6VJS - chains A and C of the 6 polymer chains in the assembly; structure by X-ray diffraction, 4.02 A resolution (low resolution: residue-level contacts below are approximate; hydrogen-bond / salt-bridge calls are withheld).

# Chain A
Molecule: DNA-directed RNA polymerase subunit alpha
Source organism: Escherichia coli
Notes: EC 2.7.7.6
UniProt: P0A7Z4 (RPOA_ECOLI); numbering as in UniProt (aligned over 1-329)
Amino-acid sequence (329 residues; numbered 1 to 329; the number before each row is that of its first residue):
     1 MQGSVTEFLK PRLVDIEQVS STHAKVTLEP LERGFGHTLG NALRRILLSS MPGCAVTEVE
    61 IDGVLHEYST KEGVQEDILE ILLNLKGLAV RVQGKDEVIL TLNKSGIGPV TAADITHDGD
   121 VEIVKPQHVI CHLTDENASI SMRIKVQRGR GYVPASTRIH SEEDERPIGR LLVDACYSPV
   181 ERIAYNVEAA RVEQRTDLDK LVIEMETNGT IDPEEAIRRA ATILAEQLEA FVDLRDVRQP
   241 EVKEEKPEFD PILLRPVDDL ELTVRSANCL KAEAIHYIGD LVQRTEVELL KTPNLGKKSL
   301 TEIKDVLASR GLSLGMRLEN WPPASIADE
Not modelled in the structure: 235-329
Swiss-Prot annotation at these positions:
  - region: Glu162 to Glu165 (Required for interaction with Crp at class II promoters)
  - modified residue: Arg265 (ADP-ribosylarginine), Lys297 (N6-acetyllysine), Lys298 (N6-acetyllysine)
  - mutagenesis: Arg45 (R45C: In rpoA112; temperature-sensitive, blocks RNA polymerase assembly), Glu162 to Glu165 (5-fold decrease in CRP-class II promoter-dependent transcription), Glu165 (E165K: 5-fold decrease in CRP-class II promoter-dependent transcription), Arg191 (R191C: In rpoA101; temperature-sensitive)

# Chain C
Molecule: DNA-directed RNA polymerase subunit beta
Source organism: Escherichia coli
Notes: EC 2.7.7.6
UniProt: P0A8V4 (RPOB_ECO57); numbering as in UniProt (aligned over 1-1342)
Amino-acid sequence (1342 residues; numbered 1 to 1342; the number before each row is that of its first residue):
     1 MVYSYTEKKR IRKDFGKRPQ VLDVPYLLSI QLDSFQKFIE QDPEGQYGLE AAFRSVFPIQ
    61 SYSGNSELQY VSYRLGEPVF DVQECQIRGV TYSAPLRVKL RLVIYEREAP EGTVKDIKEQ
   121 EVYMGEIPLM TDNGTFVING TERVIVSQLH RSPGVFFDSD KGKTHSSGKV LYNARIIPYR
   181 GSWLDFEFDP KDNLFVRIDR RRKLPATIIL RALNYTTEQI LDLFFEKVIF EIRDNKLQME
   241 LVPERLRGET ASFDIEANGK VYVEKGRRIT ARHIRQLEKD DVKLIEVPVE YIAGKVVAKD
   301 YIDESTGELI CAANMELSLD LLAKLSQSGH KRIETLFTND LDHGPYISET LRVDPTNDRL
   361 SALVEIYRMM RPGEPPTREA AESLFENLFF SEDRYDLSAV GRMKFNRSLL REEIEGSGIL
   421 SKDDIIDVMK KLIDIRNGKG EVDDIDHLGN RRIRSVGEMA ENQFRVGLVR VERAVKERLS
   481 LGDLDTLMPQ DMINAKPISA AVKEFFGSSQ LSQFMDQNNP LSEITHKRRI SALGPGGLTR
   541 ERAGFEVRDV HPTHYGRVCP IETPEGPNIG LINSLSVYAQ TNEYGFLETP YRKVTDGVVT
   601 DEIHYLSAIE EGNYVIAQAN SNLDEEGHFV EDLVTCRSKG ESSLFSRDQV DYMDVSTQQV
   661 VSVGASLIPF LEHDDANRAL MGANMQRQAV PTLRADKPLV GTGMERAVAV DSGVTAVAKR
   721 GGVVQYVDAS RIVIKVNEDE MYPGEAGIDI YNLTKYTRSN QNTCINQMPC VSLGEPVERG
   781 DVLADGPSTD LGELALGQNM RVAFMPWNGY NFEDSILVSE RVVQEDRFTT IHIQELACVS
   841 RDTKLGPEEI TADIPNVGEA ALSKLDESGI VYIGAEVTGG DILVGKVTPK GETQLTPEEK
   901 LLRAIFGEKA SDVKDSSLRV PNGVSGTVID VQVFTRDGVE KDKRALEIEE MQLKQAKKDL
   961 SEELQILEAG LFSRIRAVLV AGGVEAEKLD KLPRDRWLEL GLTDEEKQNQ LEQLAEQYDE
  1021 LKHEFEKKLE AKRRKITQGD DLAPGVLKIV KVYLAVKRRI QPGDKMAGRH GNKGVISKIN
  1081 PIEDMPYDEN GTPVDIVLNP LGVPSRMNIG QILETHLGMA AKGIGDKINA MLKQQQEVAK
  1141 LREFIQRAYD LGADVRQKVD LSTFSDEEVM RLAENLRKGM PIATPVFDGA KEAEIKELLK
  1201 LGDLPTSGQI RLYDGRTGEQ FERPVTVGYM YMLKLNHLVD DKMHARSTGS YSLVTQQPLG
  1261 GKAQFGGQRF GEMEVWALEA YGAAYTLQEM LTVKSDDVNG RTKMYKNIVD GNHQMEPGMP
  1321 ESFNVLLKEI RSLGINIELE DE
Not modelled in the structure: 1, 60-64
Swiss-Prot annotation at these positions:
  - modified residue (N6-acetyllysine): Lys1022, Lys1200
Ligand contacts: QZY (3-{[benzyl(ethyl)carbamoyl]amino}-5-(4-phenoxyphenyl)thiophene-2-carboxylic acid): Gly1271, Glu1272, Val1275, Leu1291, Ser1322, Phe1323, Leu1326, Leu1327, Ile1330, Ile1337

# Interface between chain A and chain C
Residue-residue contacts (66):
  Asn41(A) with Tyr1087(C); Gly1215(C); Arg1216(C); Thr1217(C); Gly1218(C)
  Arg44(A) with Tyr1087(C); Gly1091(C)
  Arg45(A) with Glu1083(C); Asp1084(C); Gly1215(C); Arg1216(C)
  Ser49(A) with Glu1083(C)
  His66(A) with Ile873(C); Gly874(C); Ile929(C)
  Glu67(A) with Lys1057(C)
  Tyr68(A) with Tyr756(C); Thr927(C); Ile929(C); Ala1055(C); Lys1057(C)
  Thr70(A) with Ala729(C); Ser730(C); Lys755(C)
  Lys71(A) with Asp728(C)
  Glu72(A) with Asp728(C); Ser730(C)
  Gly73(A) with Tyr726(C); Asp728(C)
  Val74(A) with Asp728(C); Ala729(C)
  Gln75(A) with Val727(C); Ala729(C); Pro769(C); Val771(C); Ser772(C)
  Glu76(A) with Ala729(C)
  Asp77(A) with Arg694(C); Ala729(C); Lys755(C); Tyr756(C); Asn766(C); Met768(C)
  Leu79(A) with Tyr756(C); Lys1057(C)
  Glu80(A) with Arg694(C)
  Lys86(A) with Asp826(C)
  Thr134(A) with Tyr726(C); Val727(C); Leu773(C)
  Tyr152(A) with Val823(C); Gln824(C); Arg1059(C)
  Pro154(A) with Arg1059(C)
  Ser156(A) with Arg1059(C)
  Arg166(A) with Ser863(C)
  Asp174(A) with Asp826(C); Arg1059(C)
  Glu181(A) with Arg821(C)
  Arg182(A) with Gly1091(C); Thr1092(C)
  Ile183(A) with Gly1091(C)
  Ala184(A) with Glu1089(C); Gly1091(C)
  Tyr185(A) with Tyr1087(C); Gly1218(C)
Interface residues without a listed pair, chain A (38 interface residues in all): Leu65, Leu83, Asp135, Ala155, Glu165, Ile168, Cys176, Val180, Glu206
Interface residues without a listed pair, chain C (48 interface residues in all): Leu693, Arg731, Ile831, Lys864, Glu876, Val928, Val1056, Ile1082, Met1085, Asn1090, Pro1093, Lys1133

# In short
38 residues of chain A face 48 of chain C across their interface. Chain C binds compound QZY. From UniProt: 6
mutagenesis sites on chain A.
Chain A is DNA-directed RNA polymerase subunit alpha and chain C is DNA-directed RNA polymerase subunit beta,
both from Escherichia coli; the structure, Escherichia coli RNA polymerase and ureidothiophene-2-carboxylic
acid complex, was determined by X-ray diffraction.
